Entry 8DG9 (electron microscopy, 2.24 A resolution); this record covers chains A and B of the 9 polymer chains in the assembly.

[Chain A (and B)]
Molecule: Fusion glycoprotein F0
Organism: Respiratory syncytial virus A2
Notes: chain B of this document is another copy of the same molecule, construct and numbering; everything in this record applies to it too
Amino-acid sequence (569 residues; numbered 1 to 569; the number before each row is that of its first residue):
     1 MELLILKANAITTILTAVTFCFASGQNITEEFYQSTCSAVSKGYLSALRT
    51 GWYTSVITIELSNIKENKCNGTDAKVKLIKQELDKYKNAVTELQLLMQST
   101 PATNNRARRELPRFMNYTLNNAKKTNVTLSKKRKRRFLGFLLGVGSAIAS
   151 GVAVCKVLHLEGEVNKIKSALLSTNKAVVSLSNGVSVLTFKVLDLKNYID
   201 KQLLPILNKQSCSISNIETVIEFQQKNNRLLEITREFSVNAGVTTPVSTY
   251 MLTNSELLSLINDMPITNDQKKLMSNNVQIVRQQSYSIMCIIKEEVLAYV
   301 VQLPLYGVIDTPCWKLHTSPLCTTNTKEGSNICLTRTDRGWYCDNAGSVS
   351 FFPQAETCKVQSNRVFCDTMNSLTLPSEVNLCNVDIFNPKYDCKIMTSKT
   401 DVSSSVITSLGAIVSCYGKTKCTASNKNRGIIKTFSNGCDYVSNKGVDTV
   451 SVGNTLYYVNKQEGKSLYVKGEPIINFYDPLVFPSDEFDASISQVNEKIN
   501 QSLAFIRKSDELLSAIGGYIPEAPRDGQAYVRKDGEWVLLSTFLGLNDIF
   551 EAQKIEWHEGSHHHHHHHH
Unresolved in the structure: 1-25, 66-72, 98-136, 208-211, 514-569
Disulfide bonds: Cys37-Cys439, Cys313-Cys343, Cys322-Cys333, Cys358-Cys367, Cys382-Cys393, Cys416-Cys422
Covalently attached groups: N-acetylglucosamine (NAG) linked to Asn27, Asn500

[Interface between chain A and chain B]
Residue-residue contacts (59):
  Ile217(A) - Ile217(B)  hydrophobic
  Glu218(A) - Ala74(B)
  Glu218(A) - Lys75(B)  salt bridge
  Glu218(A) - Ile217(B)
  Ile221(A) - Leu78(B)  hydrophobic
  Ile221(A) - Ile217(B)  hydrophobic
  Glu222(A) - Lys77(B)  salt bridge
  Gln225(A) - Lys85(B)
  Pro246(A) - Val239(B)
  Ser248(A) - Val239(B)
  Thr249(A) - Glu92(B)
  Thr249(A) - Arg235(B)
  Tyr250(A) - Arg235(B)  hydrogen bond
  Asn254(A) - Glu92(B)
  Asn254(A) - Leu95(B)
  Val278(A) - Leu95(B)  hydrophobic
  Gln279(A) - Leu96(B)
  Arg282(A) - Ser238(B)
  Gln283(A) - Asn240(B)
  Gln283(A) - Ala241(B)
  Glu328(A) - Lys390(B)
  Glu328(A) - Asp392(B)
  Ser398(A) - Asp489(B)
  Lys399(A) - Gln494(B)
  Thr400(A) - Lys394(B)  hydrogen bond
  Ser404(A) - Gly143(B)
  Ser405(A) - Gly143(B)
  Ser405(A) - Val144(B)  hydrogen bond (backbone-backbone)
  Val406(A) - Val144(B)
  Ile407(A) - Val144(B)  hydrogen bond (backbone-backbone)
  Ile407(A) - Gly145(B)
  Lys427(A) - Asn183(B)
  Lys427(A) - Val185(B)
  Asn428(A) - Asn183(B)
  Gly453(A) - Thr374(B)
  Asn454(A) - Asn345(B)
  Asn454(A) - Ser348(B)
  Asn454(A) - Ser350(B)
  Asn454(A) - Thr369(B)
  Asn454(A) - Thr374(B)  hydrogen bond (backbone-side chain)
  Thr455(A) - Thr369(B)  hydrogen bond (side chain-backbone)
  Leu456(A) - Thr50(B)
  Leu456(A) - Met370(B)
  Tyr457(A) - Met370(B)  hydrophobic
  Tyr458(A) - Trp52(B)
  Tyr458(A) - Ala149(B)
  Tyr458(A) - Ser150(B)
  Val459(A) - Ala149(B)
  Asn460(A) - Ser146(B)  hydrogen bond
  Asn460(A) - Ala149(B)
  Lys461(A) - Ala153(B)
  Lys461(A) - Lys156(B)
  Gln462(A) - Lys156(B)
  Asp486(A) - Glu487(B)
  Asp486(A) - Lys498(B)  salt bridge
  Phe488(A) - Phe140(B)  hydrophobic
  Phe488(A) - Phe488(B)  hydrophobic
  Phe488(A) - Asp489(B)
  Leu513(A) - Leu512(B)  hydrophobic
Also at the interface, not in a pair above, chain A (46 interface residues in all): Phe137, Val247, Ser275, Ile280, Arg339, Val402, Ser403, Val452, Ser485
Also at the interface, not in a pair above, chain B (50 interface residues in all): Leu141, Ile221, Gln224, Glu232, Val349, Leu373, Leu375, Tyr391

[Overview]
The interface between chain A and chain B involves 46 residues on one side and 50 on the other; the contacts
include 7 hydrogen bonds and 3 salt bridges. Polar contacts include Glu218(A)-Lys75(B), Glu222(A)-Lys77(B) and
Asp486(A)-Lys498(B). Covalently linked N-acetylglucosamine: at Asn27(A) and Asn500(A).
Chain A and chain B are both Fusion glycoprotein F0 (Respiratory syncytial virus A2); the structure, Cryo-EM
Structure of RSV prefusion F trimer in complex with three MxR Fabs, was determined by electron microscopy.
